PDB entry 5YJG | X-ray diffraction, 2.40 A resolution | chain A

Chain A:
Molecule: Periostin
From: Homo sapiens
Reference sequence: Q15063 (POSTN_HUMAN); numbering as in UniProt (aligned over 22-631)
Sequence (628 residues; row label = number of the first residue in the row):
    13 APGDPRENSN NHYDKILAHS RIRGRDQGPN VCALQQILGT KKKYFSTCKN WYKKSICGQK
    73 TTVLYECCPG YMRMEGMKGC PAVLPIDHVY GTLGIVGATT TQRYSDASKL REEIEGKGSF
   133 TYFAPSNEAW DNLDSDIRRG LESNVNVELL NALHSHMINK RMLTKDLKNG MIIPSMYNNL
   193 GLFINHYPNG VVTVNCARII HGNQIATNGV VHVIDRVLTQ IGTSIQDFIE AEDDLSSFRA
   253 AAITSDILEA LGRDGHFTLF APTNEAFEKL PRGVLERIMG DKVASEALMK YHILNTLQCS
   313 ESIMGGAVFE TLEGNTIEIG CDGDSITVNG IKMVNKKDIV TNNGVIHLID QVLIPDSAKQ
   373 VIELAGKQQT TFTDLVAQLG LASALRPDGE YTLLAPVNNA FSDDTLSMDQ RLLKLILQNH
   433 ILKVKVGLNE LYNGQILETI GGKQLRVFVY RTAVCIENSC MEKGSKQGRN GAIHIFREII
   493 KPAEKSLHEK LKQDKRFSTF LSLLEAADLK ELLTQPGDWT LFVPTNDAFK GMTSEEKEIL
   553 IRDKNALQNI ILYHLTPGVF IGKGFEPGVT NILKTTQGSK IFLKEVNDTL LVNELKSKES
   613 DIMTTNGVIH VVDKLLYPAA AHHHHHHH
Not modelled in the structure: 13-37, 632-640
Differences from the reference sequence: expression tag (13-21, 632-640)
Cystine bridges: Cys44-Cys80, Cys69-Cys333, Cys79-Cys92, Cys208-Cys311, Cys467-Cys472
Glycans and other covalent adducts: cysteine (CYS) linked to Cys60
Metal / ion sites: Mg2+ site 1: Pro137, Asn139; Mg2+ site 2: Phe195, Asn197; Mg2+ site 3: Cys208, Asp350; Ca2+ site 1 near Asp258 (its only coordinating residue here); Mg2+ site 4 near Pro274 (its only coordinating residue here); Mg2+ site 5: Pro408, Asn410; Mg2+ site 6: Phe509, Asn538; Ca2+ site 2 near Val571 (its only coordinating residue here); Mg2+ site 7: Ser612, Asp613
Residues lining bound ligands:
  - cysteine (CYS): Asp38, Gln39, Tyr64, Tyr77
  - Zn2+ (ZN): Pro97, Leu585, Lys586
UniProt features mapped onto this chain:
  - modified residue: Cys60 (S-cysteinyl cysteine)
  - glycosylation: Asn599 (N-linked (GlcNAc...) asparagine)
  - mutagenesis: Cys60 (C60A: No effect on homodimerization), Arg463 to Ala465 (Loss of homodimerization)

In short:
Ligands of chain A: cysteine and Zn2+. The Mg2+ site 1 is built by Pro137 and Asn139. Phe195 and Asn197 form
the Mg2+ site 2. UniProt lists 4 mutagenesis sites.
Chain A is Periostin (Homo sapiens); the structure, Structural insights into periostin functions, was
determined by X-ray diffraction.
